PDB entry 6VVY | electron microscopy, 3.42 A resolution | chains D and O of the 10 polymer chains in the assembly

Chain D:
Name: DNA-directed RNA polymerase subunit beta'
Organism: Mycobacterium tuberculosis
Notes: EC 2.7.7.6
Reference sequence: A5U053 (RPOC_MYCTA); numbering as in UniProt (aligned over 1-1316)
Chain sequence (1326 residues; numbered -1 to 1324; the number before each row is that of its first residue; numbers below 1 keep their minus sign (Gly-1 is residue -1)):
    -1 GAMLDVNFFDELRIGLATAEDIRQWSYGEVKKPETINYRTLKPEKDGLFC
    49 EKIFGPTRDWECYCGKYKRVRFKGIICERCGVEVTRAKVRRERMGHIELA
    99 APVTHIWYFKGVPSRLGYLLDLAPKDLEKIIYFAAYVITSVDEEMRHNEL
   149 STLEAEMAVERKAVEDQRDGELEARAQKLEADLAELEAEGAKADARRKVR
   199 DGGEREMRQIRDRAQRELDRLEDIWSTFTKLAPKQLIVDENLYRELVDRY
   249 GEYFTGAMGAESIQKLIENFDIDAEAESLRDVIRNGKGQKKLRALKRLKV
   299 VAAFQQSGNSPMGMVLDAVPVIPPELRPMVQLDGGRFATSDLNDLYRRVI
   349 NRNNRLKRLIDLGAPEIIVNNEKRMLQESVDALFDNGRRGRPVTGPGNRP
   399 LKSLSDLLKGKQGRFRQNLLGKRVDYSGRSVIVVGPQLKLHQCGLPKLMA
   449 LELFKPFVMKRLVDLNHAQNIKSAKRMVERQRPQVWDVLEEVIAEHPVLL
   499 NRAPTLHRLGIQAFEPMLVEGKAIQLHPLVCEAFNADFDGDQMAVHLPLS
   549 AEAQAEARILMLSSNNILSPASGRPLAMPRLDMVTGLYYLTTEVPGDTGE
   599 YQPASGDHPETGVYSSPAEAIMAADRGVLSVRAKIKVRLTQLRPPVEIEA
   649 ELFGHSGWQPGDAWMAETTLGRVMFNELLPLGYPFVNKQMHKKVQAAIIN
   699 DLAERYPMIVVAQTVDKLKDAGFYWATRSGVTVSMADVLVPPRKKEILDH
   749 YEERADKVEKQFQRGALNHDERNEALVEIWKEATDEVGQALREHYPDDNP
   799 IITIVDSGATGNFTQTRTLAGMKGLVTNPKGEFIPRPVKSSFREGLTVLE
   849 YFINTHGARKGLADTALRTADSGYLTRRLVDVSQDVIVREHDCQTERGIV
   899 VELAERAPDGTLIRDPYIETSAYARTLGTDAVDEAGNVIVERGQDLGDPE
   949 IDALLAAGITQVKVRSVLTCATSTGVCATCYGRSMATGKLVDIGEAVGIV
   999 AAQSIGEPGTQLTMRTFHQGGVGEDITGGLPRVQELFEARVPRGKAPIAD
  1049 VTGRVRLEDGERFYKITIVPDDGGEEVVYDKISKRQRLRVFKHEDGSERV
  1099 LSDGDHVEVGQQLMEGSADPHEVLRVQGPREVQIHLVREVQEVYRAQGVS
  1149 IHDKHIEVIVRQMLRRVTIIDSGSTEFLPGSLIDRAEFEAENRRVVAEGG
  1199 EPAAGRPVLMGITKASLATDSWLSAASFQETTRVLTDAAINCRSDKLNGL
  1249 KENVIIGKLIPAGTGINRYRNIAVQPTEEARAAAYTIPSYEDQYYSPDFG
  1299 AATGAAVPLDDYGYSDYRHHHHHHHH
Disordered / not traced: 1015-1022, 1091-1096, 1283-1324
Sequence notes: expression tag (-1 to 0, 1317-1324)
Ion coordination: Zn2+ site 1: Cys60, Cys62, Cys75, Cys78; Mg2+: Asp535, Asp537, Asp539; Zn2+ site 2: Cys891, Cys968, Cys975, Cys978
UniProt features mapped onto this chain:
  - binding site (Zn(2+)): Cys60, Cys62, Cys75, Cys78, Cys891, Cys968, Cys975, Cys978
  - binding site (Mg(2+)): Asp535, Asp537, Asp539

Chain O:
Molecule: 90-nt DNA strand
Organism: Mycobacterium tuberculosis
Sequence (90 nucleotides; row label = number of the first residue in the row):
     1 GGCTATGGATGACCGAACCTGGTCTTGACTCCATTGCCGGATTTGTATTA
    51 GACTGGCAGGGTTGCCCCGAAGCGGGCGGAAACAAGCACG
Disordered / not traced: 1-13, 79-90

How chain D and chain O interact:
Contacting residue pairs (6; chain D residue first):
  Tyr36(D) - DT44(O)  hydrogen bond to the phosphate
  Val110(D) - DG69(O)  sugar contact
  Tyr116(D) - DA70(O)  phosphate contact
  Lys294(D) - DG69(O)  salt bridge to the phosphate
  Arg1038(D) - DC66(O)  hydrogen bond to the phosphate
  Arg1038(D) - DC67(O)  salt bridge to the phosphate
Other interface residues (no listed pair), chain D (8 interface residues in all): Arg37, Lys123, Arg389
Other interface residues (no listed pair), chain O (7 interface residues in all): DA58, DA71

Summary:
8 residues of chain D face 7 of chain O across their interface, with 2 hydrogen bonds and 2 salt bridges.
Polar pairs include Tyr36(D)-DT44(O), Arg1038(D)-DC66(O) and Lys294(D)-DG69(O). Curated annotation (UniProt)
lists 8 Zn2+-binding residues and 3 Mg2+-binding residues on chain D.
Here chain D is DNA-directed RNA polymerase subunit beta' and chain O is a 90-nt DNA strand, both from
Mycobacterium tuberculosis. Entry 6VVY (Mycobacterium tuberculosis WT RNAP transcription open promoter complex
with Sorangicin) was determined by electron microscopy, deposited together with 6VVS, 6VVT, 6VVV, 6VVX, 6VVZ
and 6VW0.
